Entry 7Z13 (electron microscopy, 3.40 A resolution); this record covers chains B and e of the 28 polymer chains in the assembly.

# Chain B
Molecule: 53-nt DNA strand
Sequence (53 nucleotides; row label = number of the first residue in the row):
     1 TTTTTTTTTTTTTTTTTTTTTTTTTTTAAAAAAAAAAAAAAAAAAAAAAA
    51 AAA

# Chain e
Name: DNA replication licensing factor MCM6
From: Saccharomyces cerevisiae
Notes: EC 3.6.4.12
UniProt: P53091 (MCM6_YEAST); residues 1-1017 here = UniProt positions 1-1017
Amino-acid sequence (1017 residues; row label = number of the first residue in the row):
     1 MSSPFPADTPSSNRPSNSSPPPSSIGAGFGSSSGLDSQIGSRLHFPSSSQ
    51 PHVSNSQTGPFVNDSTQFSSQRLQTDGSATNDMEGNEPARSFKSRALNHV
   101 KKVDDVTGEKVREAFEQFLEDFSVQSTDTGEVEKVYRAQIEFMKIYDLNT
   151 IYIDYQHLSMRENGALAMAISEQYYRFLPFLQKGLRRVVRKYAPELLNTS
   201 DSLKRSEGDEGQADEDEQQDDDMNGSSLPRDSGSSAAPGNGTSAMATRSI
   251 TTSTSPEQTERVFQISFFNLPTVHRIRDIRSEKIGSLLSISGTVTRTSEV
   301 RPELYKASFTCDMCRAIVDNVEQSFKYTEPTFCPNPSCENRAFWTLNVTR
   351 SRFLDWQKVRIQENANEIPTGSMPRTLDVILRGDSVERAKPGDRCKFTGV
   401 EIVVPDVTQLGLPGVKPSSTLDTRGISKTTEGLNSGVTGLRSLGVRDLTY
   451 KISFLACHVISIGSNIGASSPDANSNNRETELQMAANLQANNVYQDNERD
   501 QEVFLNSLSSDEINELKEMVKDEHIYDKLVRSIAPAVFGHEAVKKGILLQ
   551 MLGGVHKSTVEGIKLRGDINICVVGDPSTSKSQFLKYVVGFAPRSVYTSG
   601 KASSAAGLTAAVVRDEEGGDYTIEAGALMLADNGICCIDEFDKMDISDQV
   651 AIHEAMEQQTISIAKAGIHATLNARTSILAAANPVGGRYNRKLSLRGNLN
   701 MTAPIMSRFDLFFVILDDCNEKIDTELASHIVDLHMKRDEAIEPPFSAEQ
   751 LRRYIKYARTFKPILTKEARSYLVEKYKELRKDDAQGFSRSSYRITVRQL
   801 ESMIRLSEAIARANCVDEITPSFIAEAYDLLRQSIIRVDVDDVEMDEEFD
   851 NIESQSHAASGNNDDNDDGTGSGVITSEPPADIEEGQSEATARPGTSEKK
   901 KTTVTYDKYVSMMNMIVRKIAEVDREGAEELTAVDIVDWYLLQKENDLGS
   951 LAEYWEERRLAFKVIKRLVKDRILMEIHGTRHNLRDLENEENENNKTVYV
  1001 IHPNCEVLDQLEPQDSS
Disordered / not traced: 1-101, 126-131, 201-259, 464-497, 786-791, 836-1017
Metal / ion sites: Zn2+: Cys311, Cys314, Cys333, Cys338
Small-molecule neighbours:
  - ADP (adenosine-5'-diphosphate): Val537, Phe538, Pro577, Ser578, Thr579, Ser580, Lys581, Ser582, Gln583, Leu727, His730, Ile731
  - ATP (adenosine-5'-triphosphate): Glu657, Gln658, Arg708, Val797, Arg798, Glu801
Swiss-Prot annotation at these positions:
  - motif: Ser707 to Asp710 (Arginine finger)
  - binding site (ATP): Gly575 to Ser582
  - modified residue: Ser78 (Phosphoserine), Ser249 (Phosphoserine), Ser372 (Phosphoserine), Thr766 (Phosphothreonine)
Reported in the primary citation:
  - mutagenesis - T423E/R424E: unchanged binding to MCM loading onto origin DNA
  - mutagenesis - T408E/Q409E/L410E/G411E/L412E: unchanged binding to loaded

# Chain B / chain e interface
Contacting residue pairs - 8 pairs, chain B then chain e:
  DA34(B) with Val415(e), sugar contact
  DA35(B) with Ser418(e), phosphate contact; Ser419(e), hydrogen bond to the phosphate
  DA46(B) with Ala666(e), phosphate contact
  DA47(B) with Lys665(e), phosphate contact; Ala666(e), hydrogen bond to the phosphate
  DA48(B) with Lys665(e), phosphate contact
  DA49(B) with Ala605(e), phosphate contact

# In short
The chain B/chain e interface involves 6 residues from each chain, with 2 hydrogen bonds. Polar pairs include
DA35(B)-Ser419(e) and DA47(B)-Ala666(e). Chain e binds ATP and ADP. From the paper: T423E/R424E of chain e
leave binding to MCM loading onto origin DNA unchanged; T408E/Q409E/L410E/G411E/L412E of chain e leave binding
to loaded unchanged.
Chain B is a 53-nt DNA strand and chain e is DNA replication licensing factor MCM6 (Saccharomyces cerevisiae);
the structure, S. cerevisiae CMGE dimer nucleating origin DNA melting, was determined by electron microscopy
together with 7QHS from the same study.
